PDB entry 6K4Y | electron microscopy, 3.79 A resolution | chains D and N of the 10 polymer chains in the assembly

# Chain D
Name: DNA-directed RNA polymerase subunit beta'
Organism: Escherichia coli K-12
Notes: EC 2.7.7.6
UniProt: P0A8T7 (RPOC_ECOLI); residues 1-1407 here = UniProt positions 1-1407
Chain sequence (1407 residues; row label = number of the first residue in the row):
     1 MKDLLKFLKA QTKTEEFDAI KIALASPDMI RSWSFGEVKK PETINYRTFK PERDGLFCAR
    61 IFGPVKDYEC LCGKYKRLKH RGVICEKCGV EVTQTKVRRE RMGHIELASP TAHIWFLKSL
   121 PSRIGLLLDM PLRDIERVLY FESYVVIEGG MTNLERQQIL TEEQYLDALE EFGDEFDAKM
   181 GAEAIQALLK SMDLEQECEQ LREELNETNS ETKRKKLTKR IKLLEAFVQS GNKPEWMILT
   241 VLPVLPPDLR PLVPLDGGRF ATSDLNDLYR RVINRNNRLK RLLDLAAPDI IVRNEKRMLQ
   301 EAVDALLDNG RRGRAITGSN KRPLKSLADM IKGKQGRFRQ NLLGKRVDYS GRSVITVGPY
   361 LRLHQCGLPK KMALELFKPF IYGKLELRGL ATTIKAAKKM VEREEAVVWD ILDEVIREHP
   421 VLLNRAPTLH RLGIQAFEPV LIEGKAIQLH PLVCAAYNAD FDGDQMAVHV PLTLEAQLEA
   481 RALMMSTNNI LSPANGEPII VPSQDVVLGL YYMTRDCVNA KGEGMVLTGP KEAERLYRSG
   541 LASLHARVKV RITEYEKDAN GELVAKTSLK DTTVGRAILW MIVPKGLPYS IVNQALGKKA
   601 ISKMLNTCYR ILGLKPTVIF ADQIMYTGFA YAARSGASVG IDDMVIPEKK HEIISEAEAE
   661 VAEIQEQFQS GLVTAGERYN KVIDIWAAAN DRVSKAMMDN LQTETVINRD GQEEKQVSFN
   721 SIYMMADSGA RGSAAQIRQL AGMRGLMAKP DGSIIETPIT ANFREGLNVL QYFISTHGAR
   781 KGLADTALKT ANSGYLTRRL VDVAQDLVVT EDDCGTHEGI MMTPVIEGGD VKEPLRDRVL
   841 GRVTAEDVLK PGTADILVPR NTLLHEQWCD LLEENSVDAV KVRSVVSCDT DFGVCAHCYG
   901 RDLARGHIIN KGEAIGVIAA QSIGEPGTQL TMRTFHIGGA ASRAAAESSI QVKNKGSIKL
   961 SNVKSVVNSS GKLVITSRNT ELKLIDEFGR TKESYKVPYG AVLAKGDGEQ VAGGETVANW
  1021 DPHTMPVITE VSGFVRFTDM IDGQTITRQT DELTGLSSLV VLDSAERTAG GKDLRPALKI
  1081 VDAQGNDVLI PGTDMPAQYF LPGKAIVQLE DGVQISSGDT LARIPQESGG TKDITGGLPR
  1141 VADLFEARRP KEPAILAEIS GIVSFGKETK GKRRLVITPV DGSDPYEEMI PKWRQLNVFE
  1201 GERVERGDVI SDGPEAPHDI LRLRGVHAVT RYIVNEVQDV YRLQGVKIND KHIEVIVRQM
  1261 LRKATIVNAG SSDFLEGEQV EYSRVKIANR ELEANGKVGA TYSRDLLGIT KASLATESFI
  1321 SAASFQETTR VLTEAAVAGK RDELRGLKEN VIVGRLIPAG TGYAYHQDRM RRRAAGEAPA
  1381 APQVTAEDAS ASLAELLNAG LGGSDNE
Unresolved in the structure: 1-15, 933-947, 1127-1134, 1374-1407
Ion coordination: Zn2+ site 1: Cys70, Cys88; Mg2+ near Asp464 (its only coordinating residue here); Zn2+ site 2: Cys814, Cys888, Cys895, Cys898

# Chain N
Molecule: 60-nt DNA strand
Sequence (60 nucleotides; each row starts with the number of its first residue):
     2 CGAAAAGAAG CTTTGCTTAA TAATCCATAT GGTTATAATG GGAGCTGTCA CGGATGCAGG
Unresolved in the structure: 2

# Interface between chain D and chain N
Contacting residue pairs - 6 pairs, chain D then chain N:
  Arg47(D) with DA28(N), hydrogen bond to the phosphate; DT29(N), salt bridge to the phosphate
  Arg314(D) with DG43(N), base contact
  Arg1148(D) with DC52(N), salt bridge to the phosphate; DG53(N), phosphate contact
  Lys1170(D) with DG61(N), sugar contact
Also at the interface, not in a pair above, chain D (5 interface residues in all): Tyr46
Also at the interface, not in a pair above, chain N (7 interface residues in all): DA44

# In short
Chain D and chain N form an interface of 5 and 7 residues respectively; the contacts include 1 hydrogen bond
and 2 salt bridges. Polar pairs include Arg47(D)-DA28(N), Arg47(D)-DT29(N) and Arg1148(D)-DC52(N). Cys70(D)
and Cys88(D) coordinate Zn2+ site 1.
Here chain D is DNA-directed RNA polymerase subunit beta' (Escherichia coli K-12) and chain N is a 60-nt DNA
strand. Entry 6K4Y (CryoEM structure of sigma appropriation complex) was determined by electron microscopy.
